PDB entry 7L6U | electron microscopy, 3.30 A resolution | chains A and E of the 5 polymer chains in the assembly

Chain A (and E):
Protein: Gamma-aminobutyric-acid receptor subunit beta-1
Source organism: Dickeya dadantii (strain 3937)
Notes: chain E of this document is another copy of the same molecule, construct and numbering; everything in this record applies to it too
UniProt: E0SJQ4 (E0SJQ4_DICD3); residues 1-322 here correspond to UniProt positions 22-343 (UniProt number = residue number + 21)
Sequence (322 residues; each row starts with the number of its first residue):
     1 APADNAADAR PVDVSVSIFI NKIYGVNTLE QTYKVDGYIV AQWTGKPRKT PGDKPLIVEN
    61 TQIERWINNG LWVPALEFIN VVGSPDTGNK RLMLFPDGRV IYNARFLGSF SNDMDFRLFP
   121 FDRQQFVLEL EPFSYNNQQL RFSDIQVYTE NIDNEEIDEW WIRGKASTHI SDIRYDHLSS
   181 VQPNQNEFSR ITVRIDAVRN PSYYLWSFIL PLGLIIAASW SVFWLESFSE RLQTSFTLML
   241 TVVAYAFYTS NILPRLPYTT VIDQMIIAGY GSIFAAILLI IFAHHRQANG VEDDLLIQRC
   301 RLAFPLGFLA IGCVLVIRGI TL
Unresolved in the structure: 1-10, 322
From the paper describing this entry:
  - mutagenesis - T259A, Q264A, R318A: unchanged signaling in response to 10 mM propylammonium
  - mutagenesis - S202A, L205A/W206A: abolished signaling in response to 10 mM propylammonium
  - mutagenesis - S202A, L205A/W206A, T259A, Q264A, R318A: decreased expression

Interface between chain A and chain E:
Contacting residue pairs - 63 pairs, chain A then chain E:
  Leu29(A) - Glu159(E)
  Glu30(A) - Lys22(E)  hydrogen bond (backbone-side chain)
  Glu30(A) - Tyr24(E)
  Gln31(A) - Ile157(E)
  Asn68(A) - Arg65(E)
  Ala75(A) - Glu59(E)
  Ala75(A) - Asn89(E)
  Glu77(A) - Tyr38(E)  hydrogen bond
  Glu77(A) - Asn89(E)
  Phe78(A) - Arg105(E)
  Ile79(A) - Arg105(E)  hydrogen bond (backbone-side chain)
  Val81(A) - Asp36(E)
  Val81(A) - Arg105(E)  hydrogen bond (backbone-side chain)
  Val82(A) - Tyr24(E)
  Gly83(A) - Asp86(E)
  Gly83(A) - Leu107(E)
  Ser84(A) - Asp86(E)  hydrogen bond
  Ser111(A) - Lys22(E)
  Met114(A) - Ile157(E)
  Arg117(A) - Glu156(E)  salt bridge
  Arg117(A) - Ile157(E)
  Phe133(A) - Tyr38(E)  hydrophobic
  Phe133(A) - Glu59(E)
  Phe133(A) - Asn89(E)
  Phe133(A) - Lys90(E)
  Phe133(A) - Arg91(E)
  Ser134(A) - Ile57(E)
  Ser134(A) - Glu59(E)  hydrogen bond
  Ser134(A) - Arg91(E)
  Tyr135(A) - Glu59(E)
  His177(A) - Phe19(E)
  Phe228(A) - Trp224(E)
  Phe228(A) - Glu226(E)
  Ser229(A) - Leu225(E)
  Ser229(A) - Glu230(E)  hydrogen bond
  Leu232(A) - Ser221(E)
  Gln233(A) - Glu230(E)
  Gln233(A) - Thr234(E)
  Phe236(A) - Ala218(E)
  Met239(A) - Ala218(E)  hydrophobic
  Leu240(A) - Leu240(E)  hydrophobic
  Leu240(A) - Thr241(E)
  Val243(A) - Ile215(E)  hydrophobic
  Ala246(A) - Tyr248(E)
  Phe247(A) - Phe247(E)  hydrophobic
  Phe247(A) - Tyr248(E)  hydrophobic
  Phe247(A) - Asn251(E)
  Ser250(A) - Tyr248(E)
  Ser250(A) - Ile252(E)
  Arg255(A) - Ile252(E)
  Leu256(A) - Tyr203(E)
  Pro257(A) - Asn200(E)
  Pro257(A) - Tyr203(E)
  Tyr258(A) - Ile157(E)
  Tyr258(A) - Tyr203(E)
  Thr259(A) - Ser207(E)
  Asp263(A) - Tyr203(E)
  Ile267(A) - Trp206(E)
  Tyr270(A) - Pro211(E)  hydrophobic
  Phe274(A) - Leu214(E)  hydrophobic
  Ile281(A) - Ser221(E)
  His284(A) - Trp224(E)
  His285(A) - Trp224(E)
Interface residues without a listed pair, chain A (48 interface residues in all): Thr32, Glu64, Ile67, Asp115, Asn251, Ile277
Interface residues without a listed pair, chain E (50 interface residues in all): Gly25, Asn60, Thr61, Gln62, Gly88, Asn103, Asp158, Leu210, Ala217, Thr237, Leu238, Ala244, Tyr245

In short:
48 residues of chain A and 50 residues of chain E are in contact, with 7 hydrogen bonds and 1 salt bridge.
Polar pairs include Arg117(A)-Glu156(E), Glu30(A)-Lys22(E) and Glu77(A)-Tyr38(E). The paper reports that
S202A, L205A/W206A and T259A of chain A, among others, reduce expression; S202A and L205A/W206A of chain A
abolish signaling in response to 10 mM propylammonium.
Chain A and chain E are both Gamma-aminobutyric-acid receptor subunit beta-1 (Dickeya dadantii (strain 3937));
the structure, Unliganded ELIC in POPC-only nanodiscs at 3.3-Angstrom resolution, was determined by electron
microscopy together with 7L6Q from the same study.
